Entry 7O4V (X-ray diffraction, 2.42 A resolution); this record covers chains D and C of the 4 polymer chains in the assembly.

== Chain D (and C) ==
Molecule: Putative acyltransferase Rv0859
Organism: Mycobacterium tuberculosis (strain ATCC 25618 / H37Rv)
Notes: EC 2.3.1.-; chain C of this document is another copy of the same molecule, construct and numbering; everything in this record applies to it too
UniProt: O53871 (Y0859_MYCTU); residue numbers follow UniProt; this construct covers 1-403
Sequence (403 residues; row label = number of the first residue in the row):
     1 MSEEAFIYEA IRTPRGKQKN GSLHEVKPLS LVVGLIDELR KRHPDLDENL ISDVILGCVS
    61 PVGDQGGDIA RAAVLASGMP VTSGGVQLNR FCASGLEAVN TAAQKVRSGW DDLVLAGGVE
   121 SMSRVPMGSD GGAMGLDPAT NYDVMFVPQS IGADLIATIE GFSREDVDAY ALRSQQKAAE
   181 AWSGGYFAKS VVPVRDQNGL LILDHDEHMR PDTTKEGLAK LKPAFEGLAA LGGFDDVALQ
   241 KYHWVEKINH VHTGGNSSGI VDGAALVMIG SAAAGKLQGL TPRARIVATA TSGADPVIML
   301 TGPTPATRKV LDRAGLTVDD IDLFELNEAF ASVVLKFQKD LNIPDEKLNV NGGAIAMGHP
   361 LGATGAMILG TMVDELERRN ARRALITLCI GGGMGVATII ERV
Not modelled in the structure: 226-227
Reported in the primary citation:
  - higher-order assembly contacts with a neighbouring 3-hydroxyacyl-CoA dehydrogenase: Gly-128 to Phe-146
  - catalytic residues: Cys-92, His-359 (citing earlier work)

== Chain D / chain C interface ==
Pairs across the interface (120; chain D residue first):
  Ser-2(D) / Met-1(C)
  Lys-27(D) / Asp-137(C)  salt bridge
  Leu-29(D) / Thr-140(C)
  Ser-52(D) / Thr-291(C)
  Asp-53(D) / Arg-90(C)  salt bridge
  Pro-61(D) / Pro-61(C)  hydrophobic
  Pro-61(D) / Asp-130(C)
  Val-62(D) / Val-62(C)  hydrophobic
  Val-62(D) / Asp-130(C)
  Gly-63(D) / Asp-130(C)  hydrogen bond (backbone-backbone)
  Gly-63(D) / Gly-132(C)  hydrogen bond (backbone-backbone)
  Gly-63(D) / Ala-133(C)
  Asp-64(D) / Ala-133(C)
  Gly-66(D) / Asp-130(C)
  Gly-66(D) / Gly-132(C)
  Gly-66(D) / Ala-133(C)  hydrogen bond (backbone-backbone)
  Gly-67(D) / Phe-91(C)
  Gly-67(D) / Asp-130(C)  hydrogen bond (backbone-side chain)
  Gly-67(D) / Gly-132(C)
  Asp-68(D) / Asn-89(C)
  Asp-68(D) / Arg-90(C)
  Asp-68(D) / Phe-91(C)
  Arg-71(D) / Gly-392(C)  hydrogen bond (side chain-backbone)
  Arg-71(D) / Gly-393(C)  hydrogen bond (side chain-backbone)
  Arg-71(D) / Met-394(C)
  Ala-72(D) / Met-134(C)  hydrophobic
  Leu-75(D) / Met-134(C)  hydrophobic
  Leu-75(D) / Val-144(C)
  Leu-75(D) / Gly-392(C)
  Ala-76(D) / Val-144(C)
  Val-81(D) / Gly-293(C)
  Val-81(D) / Ala-294(C)
  Val-81(D) / Asp-295(C)
  Val-81(D) / Pro-296(C)
  Val-81(D) / Gly-393(C)
  Thr-82(D) / Ser-292(C)
  Thr-82(D) / Gly-293(C)
  Gly-84(D) / Arg-90(C)
  Gly-84(D) / Met-394(C)
  Gly-85(D) / Arg-90(C)
  Gly-85(D) / Met-394(C)
  Val-86(D) / Asn-89(C)
  Val-86(D) / Arg-90(C)
  Gln-87(D) / Gln-87(C)  hydrogen bond
  Gln-87(D) / Leu-88(C)
  Gln-87(D) / Asn-89(C)  hydrogen bond (backbone-backbone)
  Leu-88(D) / Gln-87(C)
  Asn-89(D) / Asp-68(C)
  Asn-89(D) / Val-86(C)
  Asn-89(D) / Gln-87(C)  hydrogen bond (backbone-backbone)
  Arg-90(D) / Asp-53(C)  salt bridge
  Arg-90(D) / Asp-68(C)
  Arg-90(D) / Gly-84(C)
  Arg-90(D) / Gly-85(C)
  Arg-90(D) / Val-86(C)
  Phe-91(D) / Gly-67(C)
  Phe-91(D) / Asp-68(C)
  Glu-97(D) / Lys-105(C)  salt bridge
  Thr-101(D) / Thr-101(C)
  Thr-101(D) / Lys-105(C)
  Gln-104(D) / Gln-104(C)
  Gln-104(D) / Lys-105(C)  hydrogen bond
  Gln-104(D) / Ser-108(C)  hydrogen bond
  Gln-104(D) / Trp-110(C)
  Gln-104(D) / Asp-111(C)  hydrogen bond
  Lys-105(D) / Glu-97(C)  salt bridge
  Lys-105(D) / Thr-101(C)
  Lys-105(D) / Gln-104(C)  hydrogen bond
  Arg-107(D) / Met-1(C)  hydrogen bond (backbone-backbone)
  Arg-107(D) / Ser-108(C)  hydrogen bond (side chain-backbone)
  Arg-107(D) / Trp-110(C)
  Ser-108(D) / Met-1(C)
  Ser-108(D) / Gln-104(C)  hydrogen bond
  Ser-108(D) / Arg-107(C)  hydrogen bond (backbone-side chain)
  Trp-110(D) / Gln-104(C)
  Trp-110(D) / Arg-107(C)
  Trp-110(D) / Ile-286(C)
  Trp-110(D) / Val-287(C)
  Trp-110(D) / Ala-288(C)  hydrophobic
  Trp-110(D) / Thr-289(C)
  Trp-110(D) / Arg-313(C)  hydrogen bond (backbone-side chain)
  Asp-111(D) / Gln-104(C)  hydrogen bond
  Asp-130(D) / Pro-61(C)
  Asp-130(D) / Val-62(C)
  Asp-130(D) / Gly-63(C)  hydrogen bond (backbone-backbone)
  Asp-130(D) / Gly-66(C)
  Asp-130(D) / Gly-67(C)  hydrogen bond (side chain-backbone)
  Gly-131(D) / Gly-67(C)
  Gly-132(D) / Gly-63(C)  hydrogen bond (backbone-backbone)
  Gly-132(D) / Gly-66(C)
  Ala-133(D) / Leu-29(C)
  Ala-133(D) / Gly-63(C)
  Ala-133(D) / Asp-64(C)
  Ala-133(D) / Gly-66(C)  hydrogen bond (backbone-backbone)
  Ala-133(D) / Ala-72(C)  hydrophobic
  Met-134(D) / Ala-72(C)  hydrophobic
  Met-134(D) / Leu-75(C)  hydrophobic
  Leu-136(D) / Lys-27(C)  hydrogen bond (backbone-side chain)
  Leu-136(D) / Gly-63(C)
  Leu-136(D) / Asp-64(C)
  Asp-137(D) / Lys-27(C)  salt bridge
  Thr-140(D) / Leu-29(C)
  Val-144(D) / Leu-75(C)  hydrophobic
  Ile-286(D) / Trp-110(C)
  Val-287(D) / Trp-110(C)
  Ala-288(D) / Trp-110(C)  hydrophobic
  Thr-289(D) / Trp-110(C)
  Thr-291(D) / Ser-52(C)
  Ser-292(D) / Thr-82(C)
  Gly-293(D) / Val-81(C)
  Gly-293(D) / Thr-82(C)
  Ala-294(D) / Val-81(C)
  Pro-296(D) / Leu-75(C)  hydrophobic
  Pro-296(D) / Val-81(C)
  Arg-313(D) / Trp-110(C)  hydrogen bond (side chain-backbone)
  Gly-392(D) / Arg-71(C)  hydrogen bond (backbone-side chain)
  Gly-393(D) / Arg-71(C)
  Met-394(D) / Arg-71(C)
  Met-394(D) / Gly-84(C)
  Met-394(D) / Gly-85(C)
Other interface residues (no listed pair), chain D (60 interface residues in all): Met-1, Ile-69, Gly-109, Asp-295
Other interface residues (no listed pair), chain C (61 interface residues in all): Ser-2, Ile-69, Ala-76, Gly-109, Ser-129, Gly-131, Ala-139

== In short ==
60 residues of chain D and 61 residues of chain C are in contact, with 26 hydrogen bonds and 6 salt bridges.
Among the polar pairs are Lys-27(D)/Asp-137(C), Asp-53(D)/Arg-90(C) and Glu-97(D)/Lys-105(C). From the paper:
catalytic residues Cys-92(D) and His-359(D); higher-order assembly contacts with a neighbouring
3-hydroxyacyl-CoA dehydrogenase through Gly-128(D).
Both chains are Putative acyltransferase Rv0859 (Mycobacterium tuberculosis (strain ATCC 25618 / H37Rv)).
Entry 7O4V (Structure of Mycobacterium tuberculosis beta-oxidation trifunctional enzyme in complex with
oxidized nicotinamide adenine dinucleotide) was determined by X-ray diffraction (same publication as 7O1G,
7O1I, 7O1J, 7O1K, 7O1L, 7O1M and 4 further entries).
